Entry 7XN1 (X-ray diffraction, 2.85 A resolution); this record covers chains A and B.

[Chain A (and B)]
Protein: Acetylcholinesterase
Organism: Homo sapiens
Notes: EC 3.1.1.7; chain B of this document is another copy of the same molecule, construct and numbering; everything in this record applies to it too
UniProt: P22303 (ACES_HUMAN); residues 4-543 here correspond to UniProt positions 35-574 (UniProt number = residue number + 31)
Sequence (540 residues; numbered 4 to 543; the number before each row is that of its first residue):
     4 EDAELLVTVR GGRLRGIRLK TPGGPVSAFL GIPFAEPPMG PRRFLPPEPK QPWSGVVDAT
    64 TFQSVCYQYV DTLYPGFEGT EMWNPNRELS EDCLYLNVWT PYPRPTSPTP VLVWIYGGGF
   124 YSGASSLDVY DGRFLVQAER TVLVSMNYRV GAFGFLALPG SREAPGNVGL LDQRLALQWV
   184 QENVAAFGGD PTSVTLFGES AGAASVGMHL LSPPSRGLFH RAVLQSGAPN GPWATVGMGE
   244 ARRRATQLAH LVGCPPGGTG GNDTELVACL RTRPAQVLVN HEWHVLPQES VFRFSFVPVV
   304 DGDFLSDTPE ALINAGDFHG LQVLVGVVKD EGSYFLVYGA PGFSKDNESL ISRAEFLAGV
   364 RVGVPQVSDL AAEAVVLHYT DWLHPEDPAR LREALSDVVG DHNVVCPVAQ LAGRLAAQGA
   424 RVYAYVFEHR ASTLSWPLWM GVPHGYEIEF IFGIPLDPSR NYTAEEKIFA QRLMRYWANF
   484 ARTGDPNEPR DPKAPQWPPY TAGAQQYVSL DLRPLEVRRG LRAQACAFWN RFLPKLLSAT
Unresolved in the structure: 259-264, 491-497, 543 (chain B: 259-264, 493-497, 543)
Cystine bridges: Cys69-Cys96, Cys257-Cys272, Cys409-Cys529
Covalent attachments: glycan linked to Asn350
Residues lining bound ligands:
  - PE8 (3,6,9,12,15,18,21-heptaoxatricosane-1,23-diol): Pro162, Gly163, Met241, Val303, Asp304, Gly305, Asp306, Ser309, Asp310
  - tacrine (THA): Asp74, Gly82, Thr83, Trp86, Gly120, Gly121, Tyr133, Glu202, Ser203, Tyr337, Tyr341, Trp439, His447, Gly448, Tyr449, Ile451
Curated features (UniProtKB/Swiss-Prot):
  - active site: Ser203 (Acyl-ester intermediate), Glu334 (Charge relay system), His447 (Charge relay system)
  - binding site (galanthamine): Trp86, Glu202, Ser203, Tyr337
  - binding site (huperzine A): Trp86, Tyr133, Tyr337
  - binding site (huprine W): Gly122, Ser203, Trp439, His447
  - glycosylation (N-linked (GlcNAc...) asparagine): Asn265, Asn350, Asn464

[Interface between chain A and chain B]
Contacting residue pairs - 40 pairs, chain A then chain B:
  Leu373(A) - Phe535(B)  hydrophobic
  Leu373(A) - Lys538(B)
  Leu373(A) - Leu539(B)
  Glu376(A) - Lys538(B)
  Ala377(A) - Phe535(B)  hydrophobic
  Leu380(A) - His381(B)
  Leu380(A) - Ala530(B)  hydrophobic
  Leu380(A) - Phe531(B)
  Leu380(A) - Phe535(B)  hydrophobic
  His381(A) - Leu380(B)
  His381(A) - His381(B)  hydrogen bond
  Thr383(A) - Gln527(B)  hydrogen bond (backbone-side chain)
  Asp384(A) - Gln527(B)
  Trp385(A) - Gln508(B)  hydrogen bond (backbone-side chain)
  Trp385(A) - Gln527(B)  hydrogen bond (backbone-side chain)
  Trp385(A) - Ala530(B)
  Trp385(A) - Arg534(B)
  Leu386(A) - Gln508(B)
  Leu386(A) - Arg522(B)  hydrogen bond (backbone-side chain)
  Leu386(A) - Gly523(B)
  His387(A) - Arg522(B)
  Gln508(A) - Trp385(B)  hydrogen bond (side chain-backbone)
  Arg522(A) - Leu386(B)  hydrogen bond (side chain-backbone)
  Arg522(A) - His387(B)
  Gly523(A) - Leu386(B)
  Ala526(A) - Leu386(B)  hydrophobic
  Gln527(A) - Thr383(B)  hydrogen bond (side chain-backbone)
  Gln527(A) - Asp384(B)
  Gln527(A) - Trp385(B)  hydrogen bond (side chain-backbone)
  Ala530(A) - Leu380(B)
  Ala530(A) - Trp385(B)
  Phe531(A) - Leu380(B)
  Arg534(A) - Trp385(B)
  Phe535(A) - Leu373(B)
  Phe535(A) - Ala377(B)  hydrophobic
  Phe535(A) - Leu380(B)  hydrophobic
  Lys538(A) - Leu373(B)
  Lys538(A) - Glu376(B)
  Leu539(A) - Leu373(B)  hydrophobic
  Leu539(A) - Leu539(B)  hydrophobic
Also at the interface, not in a pair above, chain B (22 interface residues in all): Ala526, Ala542

[In short]
Chain A and chain B form an interface of 21 and 22 residues respectively; the contacts include 9 hydrogen
bonds. Polar pairs include His381(A)-His381(B), Thr383(A)-Gln527(B) and Trp385(A)-Gln508(B). Chain A binds
tacrine and compound PE8.
Chain A and chain B are both Acetylcholinesterase (Homo sapiens); the structure, Crystal structure of human
acetylcholinesterase in complex with tacrine, was determined by X-ray diffraction, deposited together with
7E3D and 7E3H.
